Entry 7L87 (electron microscopy, 3.60 A resolution); this record covers chains C and E of the 8 polymer chains in the assembly.

Chain C:
Molecule: BG505 SOSIP MD39 - gp120
Source organism: Human immunodeficiency virus 1
Sequence (498 residues; row label = number of the first residue in the row; note: 14 numbers in that range are skipped by the numbering (no residue carries them; nothing is unmodelled there); a row labelled like 185A-185K holds insertion residues (185A, then the next letters in order)):
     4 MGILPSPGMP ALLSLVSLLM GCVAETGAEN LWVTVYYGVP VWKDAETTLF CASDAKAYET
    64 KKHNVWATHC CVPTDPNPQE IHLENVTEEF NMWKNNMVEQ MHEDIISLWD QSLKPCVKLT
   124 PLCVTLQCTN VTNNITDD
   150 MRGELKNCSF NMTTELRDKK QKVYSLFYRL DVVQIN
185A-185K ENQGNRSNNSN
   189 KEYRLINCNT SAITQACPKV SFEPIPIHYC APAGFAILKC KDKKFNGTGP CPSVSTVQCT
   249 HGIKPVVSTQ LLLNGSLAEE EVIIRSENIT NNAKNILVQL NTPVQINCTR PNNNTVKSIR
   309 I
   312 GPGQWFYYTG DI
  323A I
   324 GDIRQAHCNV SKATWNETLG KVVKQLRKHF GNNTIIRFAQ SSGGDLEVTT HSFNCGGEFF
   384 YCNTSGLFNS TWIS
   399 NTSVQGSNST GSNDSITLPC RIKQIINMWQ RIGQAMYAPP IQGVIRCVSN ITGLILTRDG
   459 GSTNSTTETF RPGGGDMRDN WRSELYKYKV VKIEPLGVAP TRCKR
Unresolved in the structure: 4-32, 58-65, 185A-185K, 399-409, 459-462
Disulfides: Cys-54/Cys-74, Cys-119/Cys-205, Cys-126/Cys-196, Cys-131/Cys-157, Cys-218/Cys-247, Cys-228/Cys-239, Cys-296/Cys-331, Cys-378/Cys-445, Cys-385/Cys-418
Covalently attached groups: N-acetylglucosamine (NAG) linked to Asn-88, Asn-133, Asn-156, Asn-160, Asn-197, Asn-234, Asn-262, Asn-276, Asn-295, Asn-301, Asn-332, Asn-339, Asn-355, Asn-386, Asn-392, Asn-448

Chain E:
Molecule: BG505 SOSIP MD39 - gp41
Source organism: Human immunodeficiency virus 1
Sequence (146 residues; each row starts with the number of its first residue):
   519 SLGFLGAAGS TMGAASMTLT VQARNLLSGI VQQQSNLLRA PECQQHLLKL THWGIKQLQA
   579 RVLAVEHYLR DQQLLGIWGC SGKLICCTNV PWNSSWSNRN LSEIWDNMTW LQWDKEISNY
   639 TQIIYGLLEE SQNQQEKNEQ DLLALD
Unresolved in the structure: 547-568
Disulfides: Cys-598/Cys-604
Covalently attached groups: N-acetylglucosamine (NAG) linked to Asn-611

Interface between chain C and chain E:
Contacting residue pairs (92; chain C residue first):
  Leu-34(C) with Pro-609(E); Trp-610(E), hydrogen bond (backbone-backbone); Leu-619(E), hydrophobic
  Trp-35(C) with Thr-606(E); Val-608(E); Pro-609(E); Trp-610(E)
  Val-36(C) with Cys-605(E); Thr-606(E), hydrogen bond (backbone-backbone); Val-608(E), hydrogen bond (backbone-backbone); Pro-609(E); Trp-610(E), hydrophobic; Trp-614(E), hydrophobic; Ile-642(E), hydrophobic
  Thr-37(C) with Ile-603(E); Cys-604(E); Cys-605(E)
  Val-38(C) with Leu-593(E), hydrophobic; Trp-596(E), hydrophobic; Leu-602(E); Ile-603(E); Cys-604(E), hydrogen bond (backbone-backbone); Leu-646(E), hydrophobic
  Tyr-39(C) with Leu-602(E); Ile-603(E), hydrophobic; Trp-623(E); Trp-628(E), hydrophobic
  Tyr-40(C) with Leu-537(E); Leu-544(E); Tyr-586(E); Gln-590(E), hydrogen bond; Leu-602(E), hydrogen bond (backbone-backbone)
  Gly-41(C) with Leu-537(E); Gln-540(E)
  Val-42(C) with Leu-537(E); Gln-540(E); Trp-628(E), hydrophobic
  Pro-43(C) with Ala-526(E); Gln-540(E)
  Val-44(C) with Trp-628(E); Leu-629(E)
  Trp-45(C) with Leu-523(E), hydrophobic; Ala-526(E), hydrophobic; Leu-629(E), hydrophobic
  Lys-46(C) with Asp-632(E), salt bridge
  Thr-51(C) with Lys-574(E)
  Leu-52(C) with Lys-574(E)
  Ile-84(C) with Gly-521(E); Gly-524(E)
  Leu-86(C) with Leu-523(E); Gly-524(E)
  Glu-87(C) with Ala-526(E); Gly-527(E)
  Asn-88(C) with Gly-527(E)
  Val-89(C) with Ala-526(E); Gly-527(E)
  Asp-107(C) with Trp-571(E); Lys-574(E), salt bridge
  Ser-110(C) with Trp-571(E)
  Leu-111(C) with Trp-571(E), hydrophobic
  Gln-114(C) with Trp-571(E), hydrogen bond
  Pro-220(C) with Ala-578(E), hydrophobic
  Ala-221(C) with Ser-546(E); Ala-582(E)
  Ala-224(C) with Phe-522(E), hydrophobic
  Thr-244(C) with Phe-522(E); Leu-523(E)
  Lys-490(C) with His-585(E)
  Ile-491(C) with Phe-522(E), hydrophobic; Leu-523(E), hydrophobic
  Pro-493(C) with Leu-544(E), hydrophobic
  Leu-494(C) with Asp-589(E); Leu-593(E), hydrophobic
  Val-496(C) with Trp-628(E); Trp-631(E), hydrogen bond (backbone-side chain)
  Ala-497(C) with Met-530(E), hydrophobic; Trp-610(E); Trp-623(E), hydrophobic; Trp-631(E)
  Pro-498(C) with Trp-610(E), hydrophobic; Leu-619(E); Ile-622(E), hydrophobic; Trp-623(E), hydrogen bond (backbone-side chain); Trp-631(E)
  Arg-500(C) with Leu-619(E)
  Cys-501(C) with Cys-605(E), disulfide
  Lys-502(C) with Cys-605(E), hydrogen bond (backbone-side chain); Thr-606(E); Asn-607(E)
  Arg-503(C) with Cys-605(E); Thr-606(E), hydrogen bond (backbone-backbone); Asn-607(E)
Interface residues without a listed pair, chain C (45 interface residues in all): Glu-91, Phe-223, Leu-226, Gln-246, Gly-495, Thr-499
Interface residues without a listed pair, chain E (46 interface residues in all): Ala-533, Ser-534, Thr-536, Leu-545, Leu-592, Tyr-643
Inter-chain disulfides: Cys-501(C)/Cys-605(E)

In short:
45 residues of chain C face 46 of chain E across their interface; the contacts include 1 disulfide bond, 11
hydrogen bonds and 2 salt bridges. Among the polar pairs are Lys-46(C)/Asp-632(E), Asp-107(C)/Lys-574(E) and
Tyr-40(C)/Gln-590(E).
Chain C is BG505 SOSIP MD39 - gp120 and chain E is BG505 SOSIP MD39 - gp41, both from Human immunodeficiency
virus 1; the structure, BG505 SOSIP MD39 in complex with the polyclonal Fab pAbC-2 from animal Rh.32034 (Wk26
time point), was determined by electron microscopy, deposited together with 7L7T, 7L7U, 7L85, 7L86, 7L88, 7L89
and 15 further entries.
